PDB entry 6N3Q | electron microscopy, 3.68 A resolution | chains C and D of the 6 polymer chains in the assembly

# Chain C
Molecule: Protein transport protein SSS1
Organism: Saccharomyces cerevisiae (strain ATCC 204508 / S288c)
UniProt: P35179 (SC61G_YEAST); residues 1-80 here = UniProt positions 1-80
Sequence (80 residues; numbered 1 to 80; the number before each row is that of its first residue):
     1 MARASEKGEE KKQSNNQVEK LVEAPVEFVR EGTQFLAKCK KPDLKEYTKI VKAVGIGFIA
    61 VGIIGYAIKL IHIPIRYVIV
Unresolved in the structure: 1-25

# Chain D
Molecule: Protein translocation protein SEC63
Organism: Saccharomyces cerevisiae (strain ATCC 204508 / S288c)
UniProt: P14906 (SEC63_YEAST); residues 1-663 here = UniProt positions 1-663
Sequence (663 residues; numbered 1 to 663; the number before each row is that of its first residue):
     1 MPTNYEYDEA SETWPSFILT GLLMVVGPMT LLQIYQIFFG ANAEDGNSGK SKEFNEEVFK
    61 NLNEEYTSDE IKQFRRKFDK NSNKKSKIWS RRNIIIIVGW ILVAILLQRI NSNDAIKDAA
   121 TKLFDPYEIL GISTSASDRD IKSAYRKLSV KFHPDKLAKG LTPDEKSVME ETYVQITKAY
   181 ESLTDELVRQ NYLKYGHPDG PQSTSHGIAL PRFLVDGSAS PLLVVCYVAL LGLILPYFVS
   241 RWWARTQSYT KKGIHNVTAS NFVSNLVNYK PSEIVTTDLI LHWLSFAHEF KQFFPDLQPT
   301 DFEKLLQDHI NRRDSGKLNN AKFRIVAKCH SLLHGLLDIA CGFRNLDIAL GAINTFKCIV
   361 QAVPLTPNCQ ILQLPNVDKE HFITKTGDIH TLGKLFTLED AKIGEVLGIK DQAKLNETLR
   421 VASHIPNLKI IKADFLVPGE NQVTPSSTPY ISLKVLVRSA KQPLIPTSLI PEENLTEPQD
   481 FESQRDPFAM MSKQPLVPYS FAPFFPTKRR GSWCCLVSSQ KDGKILQTPI IIEKLSYKNL
   541 NDDKDFFDKR IKMDLTKHEK FDINDWEIGT IKIPLGQPAP ETVGDFFFRV IVKSTDYFTT
   601 DLDITMNMKV RDSPAVEQVE VYSEEDDEYS TDDDETESDD ESDASDYTDI DTDTEAEDDE
   661 SPE
Unresolved in the structure: 1-2, 37-53, 79-92, 116-201, 551-556, 613-663
UniProt features mapped onto this chain:
  - modified residue: S512 (Phosphoserine)

# How chain C and chain D interact
Contacting residue pairs - 13 pairs, chain C then chain D:
  Y66(C) with F17(D)
  L70(C) with F17(D), hydrophobic
  H72(C) with Y227(D), hydrogen bond
  I73(C) with Y7(D); I208(D), hydrophobic
  P74(C) with L210(D), hydrophobic; V215(D), hydrophobic
  I75(C) with Y227(D)
  Y77(C) with Y7(D); V215(D), hydrophobic
  V78(C) with V215(D); S220(D)
  I79(C) with V224(D), hydrophobic
Interface residues without a listed pair, chain D (10 interface residues in all): R212, L214

# Overview
The interface between chain C and chain D involves 9 residues on one side and 10 on the other, with 1 hydrogen
bond. Its one hydrogen-bonded contact is H72(C)-Y227(D).
Chain C is Protein transport protein SSS1 and chain D is Protein translocation protein SEC63, both from
Saccharomyces cerevisiae (strain ATCC 204508 / S288c); the structure, Cryo-EM structure of the yeast Sec
complex, was determined by electron microscopy.
